PDB entry 8EVE | X-ray diffraction, 2.35 A resolution | chains A and T of the 3 polymer chains in the assembly

== Chain A ==
Molecule: DNA polymerase eta
Organism: Homo sapiens
Notes: EC 2.7.7.7
UniProtKB: Q9Y253 (POLH_HUMAN); residues 1-432 here = UniProt positions 1-432
Amino-acid sequence (435 residues; row label = number of the first residue in the row; numbers below 1 keep their minus sign (Gly-2 is residue -2)):
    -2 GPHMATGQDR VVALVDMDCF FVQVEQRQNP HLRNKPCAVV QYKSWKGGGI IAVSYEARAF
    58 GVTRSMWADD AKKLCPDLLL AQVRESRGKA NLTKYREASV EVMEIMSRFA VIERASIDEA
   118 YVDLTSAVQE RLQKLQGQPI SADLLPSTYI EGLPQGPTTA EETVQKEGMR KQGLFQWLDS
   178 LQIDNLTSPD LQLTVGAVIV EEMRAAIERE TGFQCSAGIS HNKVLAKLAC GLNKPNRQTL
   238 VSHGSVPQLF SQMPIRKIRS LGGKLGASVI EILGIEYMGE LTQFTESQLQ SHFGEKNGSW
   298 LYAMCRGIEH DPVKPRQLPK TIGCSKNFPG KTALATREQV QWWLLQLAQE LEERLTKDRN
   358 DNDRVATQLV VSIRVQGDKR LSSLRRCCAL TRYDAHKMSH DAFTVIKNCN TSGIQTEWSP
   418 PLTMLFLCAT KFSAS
Unresolved in the structure: -2 to 0, 153-160
Construct notes: expression tag (-2 to 0)
Bound ions: Ca2+: Ala214, Cys227, Asn230, Thr236
UniProt features mapped onto this chain:
  - binding site (Mg(2+)): Asp13, Met14, Asp115, Glu116
  - binding site (Mn(2+)): Asp13, Met14, Asp115, Glu116
  - binding site (a 2'-deoxyribonucleoside 5'-triphosphate): Arg61
  - natural variant: Val37 (deletion: In XPV), Leu75 (deletion: In XPV), Arg93 (R93P: In XPV), Arg111 (R111H: In XPV), Thr122 (T122P: In XPV), Gly153 (G153D: In a breast cancer sample), Thr191 (T191P: In XPV), Gly263 (G263V: In XPV), Val266 (V266D: In XPV), Gly295 (G295R: In XPV), Arg361 (R361S: In XPV)
  - mutagenesis: Tyr52 (Y52A/F: Reduces DNA polymerase activity; Y52E: Reduces DNA polymerase activity. Increases fidelity of replication and reduces translesion bypass), Arg61 (R61A: Reduces enzymatic activity by two-thirds), Ser62 (S62G: Increased DNA polymerase activity and translesion bypass compared to wild-type), Ala68 (A68S/V: Severe reduction in thymine dimer translesion bypass), Asn324 to Pro326 (Reduces binding to chromatin and to monoubiquitinated PCNA. Abolishes binding to monoubiquitinated PCNA; when associated with 705-E--H-713 Del)
Reported in the primary citation:
  - binding site for the 12-nt DNA strand (chain T): Arg61
  - conformationally variable residues (side-chain flip): Arg61

== Chain T ==
Molecule: 12-nt DNA strand
Sequence (12 nucleotides; row label = number of the first residue in the row):
     1 CATXATGACG CT
Modified residues: X6H ((4aM,9M)-3-(2-deoxy-5-O-phosphono-beta-D-erythro-pentofuranosyl)-3,5-dihydropyrimido[1,2-a]purine-6,10-dione) at position 4

== Chain A / chain T interface ==
Residue-residue contacts (41; chain A residue first):
  Phe18(A) - X6H_4(T)  base contact
  Gln38(A) - X6H_4(T)  sugar contact
  Gln38(A) - DA5(T)  sugar contact
  Tyr39(A) - X6H_4(T)  phosphate contact
  Tyr39(A) - DA5(T)  hydrogen bond to the phosphate
  Trp42(A) - DA2(T)  stacking on the base
  Arg61(A) - X6H_4(T)  base contact
  Ser62(A) - DT3(T)  sugar contact
  Trp64(A) - DA2(T)  phosphate contact
  Lys86(A) - DT6(T)  salt bridge to the phosphate
  Arg93(A) - DT6(T)  salt bridge to the phosphate
  Lys293(A) - DG10(T)  sugar contact
  Lys293(A) - DC11(T)  phosphate contact
  Lys311(A) - DC9(T)  phosphate contact
  Arg313(A) - DA8(T)  hydrogen bond to the phosphate
  Arg313(A) - DC9(T)  salt bridge to the phosphate
  Pro316(A) - DG7(T)  phosphate contact
  Pro316(A) - DA8(T)  phosphate contact
  Lys317(A) - DA8(T)  hydrogen bond to the phosphate
  Lys317(A) - DC9(T)  phosphate contact
  Thr318(A) - DG7(T)  sugar contact
  Thr318(A) - DA8(T)  hydrogen bond to the phosphate
  Ile319(A) - DG7(T)  phosphate contact
  Gly320(A) - DT6(T)  phosphate contact
  Gly320(A) - DG7(T)  hydrogen bond to the phosphate
  Cys321(A) - DT6(T)  phosphate contact
  Ser322(A) - DA5(T)  sugar contact
  Ser322(A) - DT6(T)  hydrogen bond to the phosphate
  Lys323(A) - DA5(T)  salt bridge to the phosphate
  Asn324(A) - X6H_4(T)  hydrogen bond to the phosphate
  Asn324(A) - DA5(T)  hydrogen bond to the phosphate
  Pro326(A) - DC1(T)  phosphate contact
  Pro326(A) - DA2(T)  sugar contact
  Gly327(A) - DC1(T)  hydrogen bond to the phosphate
  Gly327(A) - DA2(T)  phosphate contact
  Thr329(A) - DA2(T)  base contact
  Arg351(A) - DT6(T)  phosphate contact
  Arg351(A) - DG7(T)  salt bridge to the phosphate
  Lys376(A) - DA2(T)  salt bridge to the phosphate
  Leu378(A) - DT6(T)  base contact
  Leu378(A) - DG7(T)  base contact
Interface residues without a listed pair, chain A (33 interface residues in all): Ile48, Ala87, Leu89, Arg111, Met421, Phe423

== In short ==
33 residues of chain A face 11 of chain T across their interface, with 9 hydrogen bonds, 6 salt bridges and 1
aromatic stacking contact. Among the polar pairs are Tyr39(A)-DA5(T), Arg313(A)-DA8(T) and Lys317(A)-DA8(T).
The paper reports a binding site for the 12-nt DNA strand (chain T) at Arg61(A); conformational variability at
Arg61(A).
Here chain A is DNA polymerase eta (Homo sapiens) and chain T is a 12-nt DNA strand. Entry 8EVE (Human DNA
polymerase eta insertion complex) was determined by X-ray diffraction, deposited together with 8EVF.
